Entry 9CUY (electron microscopy, 3.24 A resolution); this record covers chains K and M of the 37 polymer chains in the assembly.

# Chain K
Protein: Tube initiator protein
From: Pectobacterium phage phiTE
UniProtKB: K9L594 (K9L594_9CAUD); residue numbers follow UniProt; this construct covers 1-284
Chain sequence (284 residues; numbered 1 to 284; the number before each row is that of its first residue):
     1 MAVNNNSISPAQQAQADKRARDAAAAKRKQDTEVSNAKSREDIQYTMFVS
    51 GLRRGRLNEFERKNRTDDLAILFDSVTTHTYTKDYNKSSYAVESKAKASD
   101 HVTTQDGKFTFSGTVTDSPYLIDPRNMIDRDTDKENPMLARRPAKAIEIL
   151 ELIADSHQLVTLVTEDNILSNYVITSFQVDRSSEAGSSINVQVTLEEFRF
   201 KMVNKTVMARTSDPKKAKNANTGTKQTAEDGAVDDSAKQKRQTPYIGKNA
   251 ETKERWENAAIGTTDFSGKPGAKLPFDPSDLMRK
Disordered / not traced: 1-7, 201-209, 266-284

# Chain M
Protein: Spacer protein
From: Pectobacterium phage phiTE
UniProtKB: K9L557 (K9L557_9CAUD); residue numbers follow UniProt; this construct covers 7-118
Chain sequence (112 residues; numbered 7 to 118; the number before each row is that of its first residue):
     7 RTVVRTFDFELSGYPDETFRVVLDSVTYELRFMWNERDESWFMSLGDIGA
    57 QRPTITSKLTCYSDILAPYRYLDNVPDGNLYLWPLGDIRTRAGRFNIGPL
   107 KGIQMTYSSLIE

# How chain K and chain M interact
Contacting residue pairs (61; chain K residue first):
  Arg-210(K) with Ser-18(M); Gly-19(M); Tyr-20(M); Arg-100(M), hydrogen bond (backbone-side chain)
  Ser-212(K) with Arg-100(M)
  Pro-214(K) with Pro-21(M), hydrophobic; Trp-40(M); Glu-42(M)
  Lys-215(K) with Glu-42(M)
  Ala-217(K) with Tyr-20(M); Pro-21(M), hydrophobic
  Lys-218(K) with Tyr-20(M), hydrogen bond (backbone-side chain); Asp-22(M)
  Asn-219(K) with Asp-22(M), hydrogen bond (backbone-side chain); Thr-24(M), hydrogen bond; Arg-37(M)
  Ala-220(K) with Tyr-20(M), hydrophobic; Asp-22(M), hydrogen bond (backbone-side chain); Thr-24(M)
  Asn-221(K) with Thr-24(M)
  Thr-222(K) with Thr-24(M), hydrogen bond (backbone-backbone); Phe-25(M)
  Gly-223(K) with Phe-25(M); Arg-26(M), hydrogen bond (backbone-backbone)
  Thr-224(K) with Arg-26(M), hydrogen bond
  Lys-225(K) with Phe-25(M); Arg-26(M), hydrogen bond (backbone-backbone)
  Gln-226(K) with Phe-13(M)
  Thr-227(K) with Phe-13(M); Asp-14(M)
  Ala-228(K) with Asp-14(M), hydrogen bond (backbone-side chain)
  Asp-230(K) with Glu-16(M); Pro-105(M); Leu-106(M)
  Gly-231(K) with Asp-14(M); Pro-105(M)
  Ala-232(K) with Arg-11(M); Asp-14(M)
  Val-233(K) with Thr-12(M)
  Tyr-245(K) with Leu-91(M)
  Lys-253(K) with Tyr-68(M); Pro-90(M); Ile-94(M)
  Trp-256(K) with Tyr-68(M), hydrophobic; Tyr-87(M), hydrophobic; Trp-89(M), hydrophobic
  Glu-257(K) with Tyr-68(M); Trp-89(M)
  Ala-260(K) with Val-9(M); Asn-85(M); Ser-114(M)
  Ile-261(K) with Val-9(M); Val-10(M); Arg-11(M), hydrogen bond (backbone-backbone); Trp-89(M), hydrophobic; Ser-114(M)
  Gly-262(K) with Val-9(M)
  Thr-263(K) with Val-10(M)
  Thr-264(K) with Val-10(M); Arg-11(M)
  Asp-265(K) with Val-10(M)
Also at the interface, not in a pair above, chain K (32 interface residues in all): Thr-211, Ala-259
Also at the interface, not in a pair above, chain M (33 interface residues in all): Val-27, Gly-92, Gly-104, Thr-112

# Summary
32 residues of chain K and 33 residues of chain M are in contact; the contacts include 11 hydrogen bonds.
Polar contacts include Arg-210(K)/Arg-100(M), Lys-218(K)/Tyr-20(M) and Asn-219(K)/Asp-22(M).
Here chain K is Tube initiator protein and chain M is Spacer protein, both from Pectobacterium phage phiTE.
Entry 9CUY (Bacteriophage PhiTE extended baseplate) was determined by electron microscopy, deposited together
with 9CB9, 9CBA, 9CC7, 9CUL and 9MJN.
